4M47 - chains A and T of the 4 polymer chains in the assembly; structure by X-ray diffraction, 2.37 A resolution.

Chain A:
Protein: DNA polymerase beta
Organism: Homo sapiens
Notes: EC 2.7.7.7, 4.2.99.-
Reference sequence: P06746 (DPOLB_HUMAN); numbering as in UniProt (aligned over 12-335)
Amino-acid sequence (324 residues; each row starts with the number of its first residue):
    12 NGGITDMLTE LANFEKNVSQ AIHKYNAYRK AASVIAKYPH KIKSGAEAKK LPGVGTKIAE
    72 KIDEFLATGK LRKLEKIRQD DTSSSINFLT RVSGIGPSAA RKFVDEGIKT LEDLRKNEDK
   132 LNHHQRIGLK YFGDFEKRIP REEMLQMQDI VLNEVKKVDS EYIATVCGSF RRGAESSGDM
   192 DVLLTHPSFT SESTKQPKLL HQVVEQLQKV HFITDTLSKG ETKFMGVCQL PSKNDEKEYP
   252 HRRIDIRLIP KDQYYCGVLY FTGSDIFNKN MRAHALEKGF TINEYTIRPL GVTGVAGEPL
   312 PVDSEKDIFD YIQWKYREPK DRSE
Not modelled in the structure: 205-208, 244-247, 302-303
Metal / ion sites: Na+ site 1: Lys60, Leu62, Val65 (shared with 1 residue of chain D); Na+ site 2: Thr101, Val103, Ile106 (shared with 1 residue of chain P); Mg2+: Asp190, Asp192 (together with XG4); Na+ site 3: Asp190, Asp192 (together with XG4)
Residues lining bound ligands: XG4 (2'-deoxy-5'-O-[(R)-hydroxy{[(R)-hydroxy(phosphonooxy)phosphoryl]amino}phosphoryl]guanosine): Gly179, Ser180, Arg183, Ser188, Gly189, Asp190, Asp192, Tyr271, Phe272, Thr273, Gly274, Ser275, Asp276, Asn279
UniProt features mapped onto this chain:
  - region: Arg183 to Asp192 (DNA-binding)
  - active site: Lys72 (Nucleophile)
  - binding site (K(+)): Lys60, Leu62, Val65, Thr101, Val103, Ile106
  - binding site (Na(+)): Lys60, Leu62, Val65, Thr101, Val103, Ile106
  - binding site (dATP): Arg149, Ser180, Arg183, Gly189, Asp190
  - binding site (dCTP): Arg149, Ser180, Arg183, Gly189, Asp190
  - binding site (dGTP): Arg149, Ser180, Arg183, Gly189, Asp190, Asp192
  - binding site (dTTP): Arg149, Ser180, Arg183, Gly189, Asp190
  - binding site (Mg(2+)): Asp190, Asp192, Asp256
  - modified residue: Lys72 (N6-acetyllysine), Arg83 (Omega-N-methylarginine), Arg152 (Omega-N-methylarginine)
  - cross-link (Glycyl lysine isopeptide (Lys-Gly)): Lys41 (interchain with G-Cter in ubiquitin), Lys61 (interchain with G-Cter in ubiquitin), Lys81 (interchain with G-Cter in ubiquitin)
  - natural variant: Leu22 (L22P: Found in a gastric cancer sample; uncertain significance), Tyr39 (Y39C: Found in a gastric cancer sample; uncertain significance), Gly118 (G118V: Decreased DNA-directed DNA polymerase activity), Arg137 (R137Q: Decreased function in base-excision repair), Arg149 (R149I: Decreased DNA-directed DNA polymerase activity), Asp160 (D160N: Found in a gastric cancer sample; uncertain significance), Cys239 (C239R: Found in a gastric cancer sample; uncertain significance), Lys289 (K289M: Found in a colon cancer sample; uncertain significance), Asn294 (N294D: Found in a gastric cancer sample; uncertain significance), Glu295 (E295K: Found in a gastric cancer sample; uncertain significance)
  - mutagenesis: Phe25 (F25W: No effect on 5'-dRP lyase activity. Decreased ssDNA binding), His34 (H34G: Decreased 5'-dRP lyase activity. Decreased ssDNA binding), Lys35 (K35A: Decreased 5'-dRP lyase activity. Decreased ssDNA binding. Loss of 5'-dRP lyase activity; when associated with A-68 and A-72. Decreased ssDNA binding; when associated with A-68 and A-72 ...), Tyr39 (Y39F: No effect on 5'-dRP lyase activity; Y39Q: Abolishes DNA polymerase and 5'-dRP lyase activity), Lys41 (K41R: Abolishes ubiquitination; when associated with R-61 and R-81), Lys60 (K60A: Decreased 5'-dRP lyase activity. Decreased ssDNA binding), Lys61 (K61R: Abolishes ubiquitination; when associated with R-41 and R-81), Lys68 (K68A: No effect on 5'-dRP lyase activity. Decreased ssDNA binding. Loss of 5'-dRP lyase activity; when associated with A-35 and A-72. Decreased ssDNA binding; when associated with A-35 and A-72 ...), Glu71 (E71Q: No effect on 5'-dRP lyase activity. No effect on structure shown by circular dichroism. No effect on ssDNA binding), Lys72 (K72A: Severely reduced 5'-dRP lyase activity. Does not affect ssDNA binding. Loss of 5'-dRP lyase activity; when associated with A-35 and A-68. Decreased ssDNA binding ...), Glu75 (E75A: Slightly decreased 5'-dRP lyase activity. Decreased ssDNA binding. No effect on structure shown by circular dichroism), Lys81 (K81R: Abolishes ubiquitination; when associated with R-41 and R-61), 5 further mutagenesis entries in UniProt
Reported in the primary citation:
  - binding site for XG4: Tyr271, Phe272, Asn279, Arg283
  - Mg2+ coordination: Asp190, Asp192
  - binding site for a synthetic upstream primer: Asp256
  - catalytic residues: Asp190, Asp192, Asp256

Chain T:
Molecule: a synthetic template
Sequence (16 nucleotides; numbered 1 to 16; the number before each row is that of its first residue):
     1 CCGACXTCGC ATCAGC
Modified residues: BGM (8-bromo-2'-deoxyguanosine-5'-monophosphate) at position 6

Interface between chain A and chain T:
Residue-residue contacts (17; chain A residue first):
  His34(A) - DC5(T)  stacking on the base
  Asn133(A) - DT12(T)  phosphate contact
  His134(A) - DT12(T)  phosphate contact
  Ser229(A) - DC10(T)  phosphate contact
  Ser229(A) - DA11(T)  sugar contact
  Lys230(A) - DC10(T)  phosphate contact
  Lys230(A) - DA11(T)  hydrogen bond to the phosphate
  Gly231(A) - DC10(T)  phosphate contact
  Glu232(A) - DC10(T)  hydrogen bond to the phosphate
  Thr233(A) - DG9(T)  hydrogen bond to the phosphate
  Thr233(A) - DC10(T)  hydrogen bond to the phosphate
  Lys234(A) - DG9(T)  hydrogen bond to the base
  Lys234(A) - DC10(T)  hydrogen bond to the phosphate
  Lys280(A) - BGM_6(T)  salt bridge to the phosphate
  Arg283(A) - BGM_6(T)  base contact
  Glu295(A) - DC8(T)  sugar contact
  Tyr296(A) - DG9(T)  hydrogen bond to the phosphate
Also at the interface, not in a pair above, chain A (15 interface residues in all): Leu228, Tyr271
Also at the interface, not in a pair above, chain T (8 interface residues in all): DT7

Overview:
15 residues of chain A face 8 of chain T across their interface; the contacts include 7 hydrogen bonds, 1 salt
bridge and 1 aromatic stacking contact. Among the polar pairs are Lys234(A)-DG9(T), Lys230(A)-DA11(T) and
Glu232(A)-DC10(T). From the paper: catalytic residues Asp190(A), Asp192(A) and Asp256(A); a binding site for
XG4 at Tyr271(A), Phe272(A) and Asn279(A) among others.
Here chain A is DNA polymerase beta (Homo sapiens) and chain T is a synthetic template. Entry 4M47 (structure
of human DNA polymerase complexed with 8-BrG in the template base paired with incoming non-hydrolyzable ...)
was determined by X-ray diffraction, deposited together with 4M2Y, 4NLK, 4NLN, 4NLZ, 4NM1 and 4NM2.
